Entry 7XL0 (X-ray diffraction, 1.70 A resolution); this record covers chain A.

[Chain A]
Protein: Nanobody Vobarilizumab
From: Lama glama
Notes: antibody fragment or engineered binder
Chain sequence (130 residues; each row starts with the number of its first residue):
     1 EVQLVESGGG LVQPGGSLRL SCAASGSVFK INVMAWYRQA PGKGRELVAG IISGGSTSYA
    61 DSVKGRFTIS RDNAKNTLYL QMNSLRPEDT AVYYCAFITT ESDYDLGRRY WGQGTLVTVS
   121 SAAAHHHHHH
Unresolved in the structure: 122-130
Disulfides: C22-C95

[In short]
Chain A is Nanobody Vobarilizumab (Lama glama); the structure, Crystal structure of Vobarilizumab at 1.70
Angstrom, was determined by X-ray diffraction, deposited together with 7XL1.
